Entry 5VMG (X-ray diffraction, 2.45 A resolution); this record covers chains A and C of the 6 polymer chains in the assembly.

== Chain A (and C) ==
Name: Hemagglutinin HA1
Organism: Influenza A virus (A/New_York/1/18(H1N1))
Notes: chain C of this document is another copy of the same molecule, construct and numbering; everything in this record applies to it too
UniProt: Q9WFX4 (Q9WFX4_9INFA); aligned to UniProt positions 18-343 over residues 1-326 (the alignment contains insertions or deletions, so no single offset holds)
Chain sequence (326 residues; each row starts with the number of its first residue):
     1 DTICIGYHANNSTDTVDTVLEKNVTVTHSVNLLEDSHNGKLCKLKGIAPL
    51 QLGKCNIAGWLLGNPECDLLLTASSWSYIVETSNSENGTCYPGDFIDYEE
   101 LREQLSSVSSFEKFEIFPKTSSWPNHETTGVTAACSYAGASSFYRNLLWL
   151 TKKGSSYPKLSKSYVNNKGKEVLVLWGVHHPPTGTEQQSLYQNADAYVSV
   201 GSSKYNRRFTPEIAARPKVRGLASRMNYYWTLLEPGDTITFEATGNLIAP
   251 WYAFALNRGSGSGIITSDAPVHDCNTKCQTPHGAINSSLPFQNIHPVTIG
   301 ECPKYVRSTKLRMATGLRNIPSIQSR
Disordered / not traced: 322-326
Sequence notes: engineered mutation E186 (Asp204 in Q9WFX4), L222 (Gln240 in Q9WFX4), S224 (Gly242 in Q9WFX4)
Disulfide bonds: C42-C274, C55-C67, C90-C135, C278-C302
Covalent attachments: N-acetylglucosamine (NAG) linked to N87, N286

== Chain A / chain C interface ==
Pairs across the interface - 16 pairs, chain A then chain C:
  E212(A) - N206(C)
  E212(A) - R207(C)
  E212(A) - R208(C)  hydrogen bond (side chain-backbone)
  I213(A) - R208(C)  hydrogen bond (backbone-side chain)
  A214(A) - S199(C)
  A214(A) - N206(C)
  A215(A) - T240(C)
  A215(A) - E242(C)
  R216(A) - N206(C)  hydrogen bond
  P217(A) - G201(C)
  P217(A) - S202(C)
  P217(A) - S203(C)
  P217(A) - T238(C)
  V219(A) - S203(C)
  R225(A) - S202(C)  hydrogen bond (side chain-backbone)
  R225(A) - S203(C)
Interface residues without a listed pair, chain A (10 interface residues in all): D94, H180
Interface residues without a listed pair, chain C (12 interface residues in all): K204, D237

== Overview ==
Chain A and chain C form an interface of 10 and 12 residues respectively, with 4 hydrogen bonds. Polar pairs
include E212(A)-R208(C), I213(A)-R208(C) and R216(A)-N206(C). Covalently linked N-acetylglucosamine: at N87(A)
and N286(A).
Both chains are Hemagglutinin HA1 (Influenza A virus (A/New_York/1/18(H1N1))). Entry 5VMG (Influenza
hemagglutinin H1 mutant DH1E in complex with 6'SLN) was determined by X-ray diffraction together with 5VMC,
5VMF and 5VMJ from the same study.
